Entry 3V8V (X-ray diffraction, 2.60 A resolution); this record covers chain A.

# Chain A
Name: Ribosomal RNA large subunit methyltransferase L
From: Escherichia coli
Notes: EC 2.1.1.173
UniProt: P75864 (RLML_ECOLI); numbering as in UniProt (aligned over 1-702)
Chain sequence (702 residues; row label = number of the first residue in the row):
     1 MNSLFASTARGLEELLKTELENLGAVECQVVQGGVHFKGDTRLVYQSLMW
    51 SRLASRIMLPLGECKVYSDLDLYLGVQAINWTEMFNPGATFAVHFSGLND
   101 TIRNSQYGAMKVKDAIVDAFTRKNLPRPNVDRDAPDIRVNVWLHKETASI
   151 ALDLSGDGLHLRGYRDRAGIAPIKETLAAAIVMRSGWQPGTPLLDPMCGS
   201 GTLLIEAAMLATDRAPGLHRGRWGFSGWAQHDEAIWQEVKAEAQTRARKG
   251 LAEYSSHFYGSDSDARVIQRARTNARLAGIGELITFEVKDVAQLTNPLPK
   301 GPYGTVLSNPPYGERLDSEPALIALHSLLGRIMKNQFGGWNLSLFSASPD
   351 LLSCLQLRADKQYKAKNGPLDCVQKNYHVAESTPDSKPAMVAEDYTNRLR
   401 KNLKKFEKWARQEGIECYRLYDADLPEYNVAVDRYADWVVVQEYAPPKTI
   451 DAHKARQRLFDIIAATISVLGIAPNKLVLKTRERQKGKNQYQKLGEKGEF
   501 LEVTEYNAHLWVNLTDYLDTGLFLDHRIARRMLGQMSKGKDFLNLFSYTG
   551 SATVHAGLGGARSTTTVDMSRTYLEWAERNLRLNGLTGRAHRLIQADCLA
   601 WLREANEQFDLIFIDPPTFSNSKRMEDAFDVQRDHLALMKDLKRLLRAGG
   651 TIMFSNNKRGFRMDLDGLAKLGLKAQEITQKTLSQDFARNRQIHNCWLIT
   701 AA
Unresolved in the structure: 314-316, 382-389, 447-452, 484-496, 620-627
Swiss-Prot annotation at these positions:
  - mutagenesis: Asp195 (D195A: Does not affect methyltransferase activity), Asn309 (N309A: Impairs m2G2445 formation, but does not affect m7G2069 formation), Asn397 (N397A: Impairs m2G2445 formation, but does not affect m7G2069 formation), Arg530 (R530A: Does not affect methyltransferase activity), Asp568 (D568A: Impairs m7G2069 formation, but does not affect m2G2445 formation), Asp597 (D597A: Does not affect methyltransferase activity)
Ligand contacts:
  - S-adenosylmethionine (SAM), molecule 1: Pro172, Ile173, Pro196, Met197, Cys198, Gly199, Ser200, Gly201, Thr202, Leu203, Asp262, Ser263, Asp264, Val267, Lys289, Asp290, Val291, Asn309, Pro310, Pro311, Leu325
  - S-adenosylmethionine (SAM), molecule 2: Phe546, Tyr548, Asp568, Met569, Ser570, Tyr573, Ala596, Asp597, Cys598, Leu599, Asp615, Pro617

# Overview
Ligands of chain A: S-adenosylmethionine. From UniProt: 6 mutagenesis sites.
Chain A is Ribosomal RNA large subunit methyltransferase L (Escherichia coli); the structure, Crystal
structure of bifunctional methyltransferase YcbY (RlmLK) from Escherichia coli, SAM binding, was determined by
X-ray diffraction together with 3V97 from the same study.
